2HOT - chains D and A of the 4 polymer chains in the assembly; structure by X-ray diffraction, 2.19 A resolution.

Chain D:
Molecule: 21-nt DNA strand
Sequence (21 nucleotides; each row starts with the number of its first residue):
    22 ATCCGGGGATTACATGGCAAA

Chain A:
Name: Segmentation polarity homeobox protein engrailed
Organism: Drosophila melanogaster
Notes: fragment: Engrailed homeodomain
UniProt: P02836 (HMEN_DROME); residues 0-60 here correspond to UniProt positions 453-513 (UniProt number = residue number + 453)
Chain sequence (63 residues; numbered -2 to 60; the number before each row is that of its first residue; numbers below 1 keep their minus sign (Gly-2 is residue -2)):
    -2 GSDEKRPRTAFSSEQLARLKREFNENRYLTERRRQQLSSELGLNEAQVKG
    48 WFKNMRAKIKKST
Unresolved in the structure: -2 to 4
Sequence notes: cloning artifact (-2 to -1); engineered mutation Val45 (Ile498 in P02836), Gly47 (Ile500 in P02836), Lys50 (Gln503 in P02836), Met52 (Lys505 in P02836)
Residues lining bound ligands: 3-prop-2-yn-1-yl-1,3-oxazolidin-2-one (P2O): Ala43, Lys46, Gly47, Lys50, Asn51
Swiss-Prot annotation at these positions:
  - DNA-binding region: Glu1 to Thr60 (Homeobox)
Reported in the primary citation:
  - conformationally variable residues: Lys50
  - mutagenesis - I45V (4-6 degC), I47G (Tm change 5.3 degC): decreased stability
  - mutagenesis - K52M (Tm change 6.8 degC): increased stability

Interface between chain D and chain A:
Pairs across the interface (9; chain D residue first):
  DG26(D) - Arg31(A)  salt bridge to the phosphate
  DG27(D) - Tyr25(A)  phosphate contact
  DG27(D) - Leu26(A)  phosphate contact
  DG27(D) - Arg53(A)  sugar contact
  DG28(D) - Tyr25(A)  hydrogen bond to the phosphate
  DG28(D) - Lys50(A)  base contact
  DG28(D) - Arg53(A)  salt bridge to the phosphate
  DG29(D) - Lys50(A)  hydrogen bond to the base
  DA30(D) - Lys50(A)  base contact
Also at the interface, not in a pair above, chain D (6 interface residues in all): DA35
Also at the interface, not in a pair above, chain A (8 interface residues in all): Arg5, Lys46, Lys57

Summary:
6 residues of chain D face 8 of chain A across their interface; the contacts include 2 hydrogen bonds and 2
salt bridges. Polar pairs include DG29(D)-Lys50(A), DG28(D)-Tyr25(A) and DG26(D)-Arg31(A). Ligands of chain A:
3-prop-2-yn-1-yl-1,3-oxazolidin-2-one. From the paper: I45V and I47G of chain A reduce stability;
conformational variability at Lys50(A).
Here chain D is a 21-nt DNA strand and chain A is Segmentation polarity homeobox protein engrailed (Drosophila
melanogaster). Entry 2HOT (Phage selected homeodomain bound to modified DNA) was determined by X-ray
diffraction, deposited together with 2HOS.
